PDB entry 9J1K | electron microscopy, 2.88 A resolution | chains r and s of the 45 polymer chains in the assembly

[Chain r]
Protein: AA protein
Organism: Listeria monocytogenes
UniProt: O05551 (O05551_LISMN); numbering as in UniProt (aligned over 1-170)
Sequence (170 residues; each row starts with the number of its first residue):
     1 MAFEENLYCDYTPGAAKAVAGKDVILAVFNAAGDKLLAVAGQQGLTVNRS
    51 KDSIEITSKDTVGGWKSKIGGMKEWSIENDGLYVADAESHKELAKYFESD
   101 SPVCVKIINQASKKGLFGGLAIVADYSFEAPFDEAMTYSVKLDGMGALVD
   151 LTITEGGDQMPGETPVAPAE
Not modelled in the structure: 1, 162-170

[Chain s]
Protein: FtbK
Organism: Listeria monocytogenes
UniProt: A0A240EUI0 (A0A240EUI0_LISMN); residues 1-272 here = UniProt positions 1-272
Sequence (272 residues; numbered 1 to 272; the number before each row is that of its first residue):
     1 MSDLFLELNGKVHSLSETFPGLSVQEVSRQSPQLSMETAEIAGTDGVIPG
    51 MTQFKPFIFSAKCNLQALDIPDYHLAVREIYEFLFQRDSYYIWSDQMPGI
   101 RYEVHPKPVDFSRESDRVGLLTIEFDVFKGYAESRGTSLDPMTFEVDLWQ
   151 MGMNLSNRDDLFYVFRENTFRVYNAGSDRVNPLMRHELDIAMTANGTPTI
   201 HNLTTGESFEYRKELQKTDVLLLNNIYPLVNNRRVGKDTNHGIITLEKGW
   251 NDFEIKGVTDVTIAFNFPFIYR

[Chain r / chain s interface]
Pairs across the interface (20; chain r residue first):
  Ile-54(r) with Glu-114(s); Leu-120(s), hydrophobic
  Ile-56(r) with Gln-25(s), hydrogen bond (backbone-side chain); Asn-64(s); Gln-66(s); Leu-120(s), hydrophobic
  Thr-57(r) with Gln-25(s), hydrogen bond (backbone-side chain)
  Ser-58(r) with Gln-25(s)
  Lys-59(r) with Gln-25(s); Glu-26(s)
  Asp-60(r) with Met-1(s); Ser-2(s); Gln-25(s); Val-27(s); Gln-96(s)
  Thr-61(r) with Met-1(s), hydrogen bond (side chain-backbone)
  Val-62(r) with Met-1(s)
  Ile-69(r) with Gln-66(s)
  Met-72(r) with Ser-115(s); Asp-116(s)
Interface residues without a listed pair, chain r (13 interface residues in all): Glu-55, Gly-70, Gly-71
Interface residues without a listed pair, chain s (13 interface residues in all): Val-118

[Overview]
Chain r and chain s each contribute 13 residues to their interface, with 3 hydrogen bonds. Polar contacts
include Ile-56(r)/Gln-25(s), Thr-57(r)/Gln-25(s) and Thr-61(r)/Met-1(s).
Chain r is AA protein and chain s is FtbK, both from Listeria monocytogenes; the structure, Tip region of
monocin, was determined by electron microscopy, deposited together with 9J1J and 9J1L.
